PDB entry 1L56 | X-ray diffraction, 1.80 A resolution | chain A

Chain A:
Name: T4 lysozyme
Organism: Enterobacteria phage T4
Notes: EC 3.2.1.17
UniProtKB: P00720 (LYS_BPT4); residues 1-164 here = UniProt positions 1-164
Sequence (164 residues; each row starts with the number of its first residue):
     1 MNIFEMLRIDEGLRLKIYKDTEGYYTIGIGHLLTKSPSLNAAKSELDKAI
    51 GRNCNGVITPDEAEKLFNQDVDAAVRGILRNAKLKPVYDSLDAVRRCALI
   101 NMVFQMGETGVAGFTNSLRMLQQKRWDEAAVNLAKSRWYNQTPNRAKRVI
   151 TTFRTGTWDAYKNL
Glycans and other covalent adducts: beta-mercaptoethanol (BME) linked to Cys97
Sequence notes: conflict Pro60 (Lys in P00720)

In short:
Chain A is T4 lysozyme (Enterobacteria phage T4); the structure, Analysis of the interaction between charged
side chains and the alpha-helix dipole using designed thermostable mutants ..., was determined by X-ray
diffraction together with 1L60 from the same study.
